PDB entry 5UAG | X-ray diffraction, 3.40 A resolution | chains B and D of the 6 polymer chains in the assembly

[Chain B]
Protein: DNA-directed RNA polymerase subunit alpha
From: Escherichia coli (strain K12)
Notes: EC 2.7.7.6
UniProt: P0A7Z4 (RPOA_ECOLI); residues 1-320 here = UniProt positions 1-320
Chain sequence (320 residues; each row starts with the number of its first residue):
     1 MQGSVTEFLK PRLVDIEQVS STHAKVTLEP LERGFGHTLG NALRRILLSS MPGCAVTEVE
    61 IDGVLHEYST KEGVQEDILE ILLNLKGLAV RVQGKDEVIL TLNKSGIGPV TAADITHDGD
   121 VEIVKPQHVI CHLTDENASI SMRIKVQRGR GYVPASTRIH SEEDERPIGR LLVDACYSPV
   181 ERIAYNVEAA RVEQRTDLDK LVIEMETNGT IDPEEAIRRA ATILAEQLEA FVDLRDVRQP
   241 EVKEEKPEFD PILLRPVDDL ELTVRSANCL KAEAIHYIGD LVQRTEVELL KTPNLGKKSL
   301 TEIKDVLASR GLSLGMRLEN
Not modelled in the structure: 1-5, 161-171, 234-320
UniProt features mapped onto this chain:
  - region: Glu162 to Glu165 (Required for interaction with Crp at class II promoters)
  - modified residue: Arg265 (ADP-ribosylarginine), Lys297 (N6-acetyllysine), Lys298 (N6-acetyllysine)

[Chain D]
Protein: DNA-directed RNA polymerase subunit beta'
From: Escherichia coli (strain K12)
Notes: EC 2.7.7.6
UniProt: P0A8T7 (RPOC_ECOLI); numbering as in UniProt (aligned over 1-1407)
Chain sequence (1407 residues; each row starts with the number of its first residue):
     1 MKDLLKFLKA QTKTEEFDAI KIALASPDMI RSWSFGEVKK PETINYRTFK PERDGLFCAR
    61 IFGPVKDYEC LCGKYKRLKH RGVICEKCGV EVTQTKVRRE RMGHIELASP TAHIWFLKSL
   121 PSRIGLLLDM PLRDIERVLY FESYVVIEGG MTNLERQQIL TEEQYLDALE EFGDEFDAKM
   181 GAEAIQALLK SMDLEQECEQ LREELNETNS ETKRKKLTKR IKLLEAFVQS GNKPEWMILT
   241 VLPVLPPDLR PLVPLDGGRF ATSDLNDLYR RVINRNNRLK RLLDLAAPDI IVRNEKRMLQ
   301 EAVDALLDNG RRGRAITGSN KRPLKSLADM IKGKQGRFRQ NLLGKRVDYS GRSVITVGPY
   361 LRLHQCGLPK KMALELFKPF IYGKLELRGL ATTIKAAKKM VEREEAVVWD ILDEVIREHP
   421 VLLNRAPTLH RLGIQAFEPV LIEGKAIQLH PLVCAAYNAD FDGDQMAVHV PLTLEAQLEA
   481 RALMMSTNNI LSPANGEPII VPSQDVVLGL YYMTRDCVNA KGEGMVLTGP KEAERLYRSG
   541 LASLHARVKV RITEYEKDAN GELVAKTSLK DTTVGRAILW MIVPKGLPYS IVNQALGKKA
   601 ISKMLNTCYR ILGLKPTVIF ADQIMYTGFA YAARSGASVG IDDMVIPEKK HEIISEAEAE
   661 VAEIQEQFQS GLVTAGERYN KVIDIWAAAN DRVSKAMMDN LQTETVINRD GQEEKQVSFN
   721 SIYMMADSGA RGSAAQIRQL AGMRGLMAKP DGSIIETPIT ANFREGLNVL QYFISTHGAR
   781 KGLADTALKT ANSGYLTRRL VDVAQDLVVT EDDCGTHEGI MMTPVIEGGD VKEPLRDRVL
   841 GRVTAEDVLK PGTADILVPR NTLLHEQWCD LLEENSVDAV KVRSVVSCDT DFGVCAHCYG
   901 RDLARGHIIN KGEAIGVIAA QSIGEPGTQL TMRTFHIGGA ASRAAAESSI QVKNKGSIKL
   961 SNVKSVVNSS GKLVITSRNT ELKLIDEFGR TKESYKVPYG AVLAKGDGEQ VAGGETVANW
  1021 DPHTMPVITE VSGFVRFTDM IDGQTITRQT DELTGLSSLV VLDSAERTAG GKDLRPALKI
  1081 VDAQGNDVLI PGTDMPAQYF LPGKAIVQLE DGVQISSGDT LARIPQESGG TKDITGGLPR
  1141 VADLFEARRP KEPAILAEIS GIVSFGKETK GKRRLVITPV DGSDPYEEMI PKWRQLNVFE
  1201 GERVERGDVI SDGPEAPHDI LRLRGVHAVT RYIVNEVQDV YRLQGVKIND KHIEVIVRQM
  1261 LRKATIVNAG SSDFLEGEQV EYSRVKIANR ELEANGKVGA TYSRDLLGIT KASLATESFI
  1321 SAASFQETTR VLTEAAVAGK RDELRGLKEN VIVGRLIPAG TGYAYHQDRM RRRAAGEAPA
  1381 APQVTAEDAS ASLAELLNAG LGGSDNE
Not modelled in the structure: 1-7, 933-1134, 1377-1407
Bound ions: Zn2+ site 1: Cys70, Cys72, Cys85, Cys88; Mg2+ site 1 near Asp460 (its only coordinating residue here); Mg2+ site 2: Asp462, Asp464; Zn2+ site 2: Cys814, Cys888, Cys895, Cys898
UniProt features mapped onto this chain:
  - binding site (Zn(2+)): Cys70, Cys72, Cys85, Cys88, Cys814, Cys888, Cys895, Cys898
  - binding site (Mg(2+)): Asp460, Asp462, Asp464
  - modified residue: Lys983 (N6-acetyllysine)

[How chain B and chain D interact]
Pairs across the interface (27; chain B residue first):
  Arg44(B) - Arg538(D)
  Leu48(B) - Arg535(D)
  Leu48(B) - Arg538(D)
  Leu48(B) - Ser539(D)
  Leu79(B) - Val526(D)  hydrophobic
  Glu80(B) - Leu569(D)
  Leu83(B) - Val526(D)  hydrophobic
  Leu83(B) - Leu527(D)
  Asn84(B) - Arg551(D)  hydrogen bond
  Lys86(B) - Val526(D)  hydrogen bond (side chain-backbone)
  Lys86(B) - Glu532(D)  salt bridge
  Tyr152(B) - Glu532(D)  hydrogen bond
  Tyr152(B) - Arg535(D)
  Tyr152(B) - Leu536(D)  hydrophobic
  Tyr152(B) - Leu541(D)  hydrophobic
  Asp174(B) - Met525(D)
  Val180(B) - Arg535(D)  hydrogen bond (backbone-side chain)
  Glu181(B) - Lys531(D)  salt bridge
  Glu181(B) - Glu532(D)
  Glu181(B) - Arg535(D)
  Arg182(B) - Glu534(D)  salt bridge
  Arg182(B) - Met581(D)  hydrogen bond
  Arg191(B) - Glu443(D)
  Glu193(B) - Asp410(D)
  Gln194(B) - Ala406(D)
  Thr196(B) - Glu443(D)
  Glu206(B) - Lys531(D)  salt bridge
Interface residues without a listed pair, chain B (22 interface residues in all): Ser49, Cys176, Ser178, Ile183, Arg195
Interface residues without a listed pair, chain D (18 interface residues in all): Thr528

[Summary]
22 residues of chain B face 18 of chain D across their interface; the contacts include 5 hydrogen bonds and 4
salt bridges. Among the polar pairs are Lys86(B)-Glu532(D), Glu181(B)-Lys531(D) and Arg182(B)-Glu534(D).
Chain B is DNA-directed RNA polymerase subunit alpha and chain D is DNA-directed RNA polymerase subunit beta',
both from Escherichia coli (strain K12); the structure, Escherichia coli RNA polymerase mutant - RpoB D516V,
was determined by X-ray diffraction together with 5UAC, 5UAH, 5UAJ, 5UAL and 5UAQ from the same study.
